7UGR - chain A; structure by X-ray diffraction, 1.74 A resolution.

== Chain A ==
Name: Hyperfolder yellow fluorescent protein
Organism: Aequorea victoria
Chain sequence (237 residues; numbered 0 to 238; 2 numbers in that range are skipped by the numbering (no residue carries them; nothing is unmodelled there); the number before each row is that of its first residue; numbering starts at 0):
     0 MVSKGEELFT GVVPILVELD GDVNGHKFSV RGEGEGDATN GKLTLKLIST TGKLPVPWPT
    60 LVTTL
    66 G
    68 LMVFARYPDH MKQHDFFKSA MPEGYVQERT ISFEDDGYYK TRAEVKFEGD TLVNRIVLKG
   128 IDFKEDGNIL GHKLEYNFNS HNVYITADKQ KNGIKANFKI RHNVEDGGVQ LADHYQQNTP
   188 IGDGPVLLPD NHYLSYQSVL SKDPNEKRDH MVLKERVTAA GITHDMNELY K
Not modelled in the structure: 0-2, 232-238
Modified positions: Gly66 (chromophore; CR2)
Covalently attached groups: covalent link Leu64-Gly66; covalent link Gly66-Leu68
What the authors report for this chain:
  - mutagenesis - V206K: unchanged stability in response to GdnHCl
  - mutagenesis - S147P: increased stability in response to 1 M sodium hydroxide (NaOH)

== In short ==
The paper reports that S147P increases stability in response to 1 M sodium hydroxide (NaOH); V206K leaves
stability in response to GdnHCl unchanged.
Chain A is Hyperfolder yellow fluorescent protein (Aequorea victoria); the structure, Crystal structure of
hyperfolder YFP, was determined by X-ray diffraction together with 7UGS and 7UGT from the same study.
